PDB entry 6RDD | electron microscopy, 3.20 A resolution | chains 1 and 8 of the 13 polymer chains in the assembly

== Chain 1 ==
Molecule: ATP synthase associated protein ASA1
From: Polytomella sp. Pringsheim 198.80
UniProt: Q85JD5 (Q85JD5_9CHLO); numbering as in UniProt (aligned over 1-618)
Amino-acid sequence (618 residues; row label = number of the first residue in the row):
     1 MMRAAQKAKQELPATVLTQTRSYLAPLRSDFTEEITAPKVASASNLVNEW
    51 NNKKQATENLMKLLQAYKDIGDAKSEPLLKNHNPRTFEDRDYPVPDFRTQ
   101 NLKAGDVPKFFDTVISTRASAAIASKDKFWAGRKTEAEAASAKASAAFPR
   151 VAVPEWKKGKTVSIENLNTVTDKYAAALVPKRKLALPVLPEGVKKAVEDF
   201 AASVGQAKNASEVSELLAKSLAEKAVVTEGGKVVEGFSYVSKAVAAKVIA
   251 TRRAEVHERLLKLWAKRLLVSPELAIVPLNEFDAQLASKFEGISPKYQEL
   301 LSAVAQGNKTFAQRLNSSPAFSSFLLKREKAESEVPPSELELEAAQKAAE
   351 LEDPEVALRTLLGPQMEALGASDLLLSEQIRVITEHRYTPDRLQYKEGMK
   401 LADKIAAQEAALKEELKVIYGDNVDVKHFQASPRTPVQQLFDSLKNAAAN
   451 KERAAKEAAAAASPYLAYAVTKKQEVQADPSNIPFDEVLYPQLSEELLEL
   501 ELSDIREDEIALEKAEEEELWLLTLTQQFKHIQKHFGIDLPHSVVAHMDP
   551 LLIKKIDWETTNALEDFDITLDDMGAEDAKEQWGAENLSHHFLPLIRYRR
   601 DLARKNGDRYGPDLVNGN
Unresolved in the structure: 1-22, 618

== Chain 8 ==
Molecule: Mitochondrial ATP synthase subunit ASA8
From: Polytomella sp. Pringsheim 198.80
UniProt: D8V7I7 (D8V7I7_9CHLO); residue numbers follow UniProt; this construct covers 1-89
Amino-acid sequence (89 residues; numbered 1 to 89; the number before each row is that of its first residue):
     1 MVLGEVYLKDILRTPPTGAIPANVPHPFQTSFYTYATKKLIPRHWYLLGG
    51 FTFTITLYGILDGLRDSGKKKAYDEAIHAGKTPYTAGGH
Unresolved in the structure: 1

== Interface between chain 1 and chain 8 ==
Contacting residue pairs - 57 pairs, chain 1 then chain 8:
  E516(1) - V2(8)
  E517(1) - V2(8)
  E517(1) - L3(8)  hydrogen bond (backbone-backbone)
  L520(1) - L3(8)
  L520(1) - E5(8)
  L520(1) - L8(8)  hydrophobic
  W521(1) - L3(8)  hydrophobic
  W521(1) - L8(8)
  W521(1) - L12(8)
  T524(1) - L8(8)
  T524(1) - T14(8)
  L525(1) - L12(8)  hydrophobic
  Q527(1) - T14(8)
  Q527(1) - P15(8)
  Q528(1) - L12(8)
  Q528(1) - R13(8)
  H531(1) - P15(8)
  H542(1) - N23(8)
  S543(1) - I20(8)
  S543(1) - P21(8)  hydrogen bond (side chain-backbone)
  S543(1) - A22(8)
  S543(1) - N23(8)
  V544(1) - P16(8)
  A546(1) - V24(8)  hydrophobic
  H547(1) - R13(8)  hydrogen bond (backbone-side chain)
  H547(1) - T14(8)
  H547(1) - P16(8)
  H547(1) - P21(8)
  M548(1) - R13(8)  hydrogen bond (backbone-backbone)
  M548(1) - T14(8)
  M548(1) - P15(8)
  P550(1) - D10(8)
  P550(1) - I11(8)
  P550(1) - R13(8)
  L551(1) - D10(8)
  D557(1) - H26(8)  salt bridge
  T560(1) - H26(8)
  T560(1) - F28(8)
  T560(1) - K39(8)
  T561(1) - H26(8)  hydrogen bond
  T561(1) - F28(8)
  T561(1) - K38(8)
  A563(1) - K39(8)
  A563(1) - R43(8)
  E565(1) - K39(8)  salt bridge
  H590(1) - I11(8)
  H591(1) - L12(8)
  L593(1) - I11(8)  hydrophobic
  P594(1) - L3(8)
  P594(1) - Y7(8)
  P594(1) - L8(8)  hydrophobic
  P594(1) - I11(8)
  R597(1) - Y7(8)
  Y598(1) - V2(8)
  Y598(1) - L3(8)  hydrophobic
  Y598(1) - Y7(8)  hydrophobic
  D601(1) - Y7(8)
Also at the interface, not in a pair above, chain 1 (32 interface residues in all): E518, D549, L595
Also at the interface, not in a pair above, chain 8 (25 interface residues in all): G4, P25, P27

== In short ==
The interface between chain 1 and chain 8 involves 32 residues on one side and 25 on the other, with 5
hydrogen bonds and 2 salt bridges. Polar contacts include D557(1)-H26(8), E565(1)-K39(8) and S543(1)-P21(8).
Here chain 1 is ATP synthase associated protein ASA1 and chain 8 is Mitochondrial ATP synthase subunit ASA8,
both from Polytomella sp. Pringsheim 198.80. Entry 6RDD (Cryo-EM structure of Polytomella F-ATP synthase,
Primary rotary state 2, monomer-masked refinement) was determined by electron microscopy together with 6RD4,
6RD5, 6RD6, 6RD7, 6RD8, 6RD9 and 46 further entries from the same study.
